1HCQ - chains D and A of the 4 polymer chains in the assembly; structure by X-ray diffraction, 2.40 A resolution.

# Chain D
Molecule: 18-nt DNA strand
Sequence (18 nucleotides; each row starts with the number of its first residue):
    19 CCAGGTCACTGTGACCTG

# Chain A
Protein: Protein (estrogen receptor)
Source organism: Homo sapiens
UniProt: P03372 (ESR1_HUMAN); residues 2-84 here correspond to UniProt positions 180-262 (UniProt number = residue number + 178)
Amino-acid sequence (84 residues; each row starts with the number of its first residue):
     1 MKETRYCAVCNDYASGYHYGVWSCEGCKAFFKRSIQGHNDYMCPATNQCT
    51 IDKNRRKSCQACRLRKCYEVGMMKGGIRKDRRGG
Not modelled in the structure: 75-84
Differences from the reference sequence: initiating methionine (1)
Ion coordination: Zn2+ site 1: Cys7, Cys10, Cys24, Cys27; Zn2+ site 2: Cys43, Cys49, Cys59, Cys62

# Interface between chain D and chain A
Pairs across the interface (13; chain D residue first):
  DG29(D) - Gln60(A)  hydrogen bond to the phosphate
  DT30(D) - Phe30(A)  phosphate contact
  DT30(D) - Arg33(A)  salt bridge to the phosphate
  DT30(D) - Gln60(A)  hydrogen bond to the phosphate
  DG31(D) - Gly26(A)  sugar contact
  DG31(D) - Ala29(A)  base contact
  DG31(D) - Arg33(A)  hydrogen bond to the base
  DG31(D) - Arg56(A)  salt bridge to the phosphate
  DG31(D) - Lys57(A)  salt bridge to the phosphate
  DG31(D) - Arg63(A)  salt bridge to the phosphate
  DA32(D) - Glu25(A)  phosphate contact
  DC33(D) - Glu25(A)  hydrogen bond to the base
  DC33(D) - Lys28(A)  base contact
Other interface residues (no listed pair), chain D (6 interface residues in all): DC34
Other interface residues (no listed pair), chain A (11 interface residues in all): Lys32

# Overview
6 residues of chain D face 11 of chain A across their interface, with 4 hydrogen bonds and 4 salt bridges.
Polar pairs include DG31(D)-Arg33(A), DC33(D)-Glu25(A) and DG29(D)-Gln60(A). Cys7(A), Cys10(A), Cys24(A) and
Cys27(A) coordinate Zn2+ site 1.
Here chain D is an 18-nt DNA strand and chain A is Protein (estrogen receptor) (Homo sapiens). Entry 1HCQ (The
crystal structure of the estrogen receptor DNA-binding domain bound to DNA: how receptors discriminate between
...) was determined by X-ray diffraction.
